6E0C - chains E and I of the 12 polymer chains in the assembly; structure by electron microscopy, 2.63 A resolution.

# Chain E
Name: Histone H3-like centromeric protein A
Source organism: Homo sapiens
UniProt: P49450 (CENPA_HUMAN); residues 1-140 here = UniProt positions 1-140
Sequence (158 residues; each row starts with the number of its first residue; numbers below 1 keep their minus sign (Met-17 is residue -17)):
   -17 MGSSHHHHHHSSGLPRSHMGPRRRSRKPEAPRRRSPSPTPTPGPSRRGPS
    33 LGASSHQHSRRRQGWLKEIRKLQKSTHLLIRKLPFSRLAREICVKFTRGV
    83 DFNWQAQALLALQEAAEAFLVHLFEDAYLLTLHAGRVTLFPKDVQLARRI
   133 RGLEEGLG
Unresolved in the structure: -17 to 41
Sequence notes: initiating methionine (-17); expression tag (-16 to 0)
Swiss-Prot annotation at these positions:
  - region: Gln39 to Leu54 (Important for flexibility of DNA ends that protrude from nucleosomes)
  - modified residue: Gly2 (N,N,N-trimethylglycine), Ser7 (Phosphoserine), Ser17 (Phosphoserine), Ser19 (Phosphoserine), Ser27 (Phosphoserine), Ser68 (Phosphoserine)
  - mutagenesis: Ser7 (S7A: Induces a delay at the terminal stage of cytokinesis and chromosome misalignment during mitosis due to a defect in kinetochore attachment to microtubules), Ser17 (S17A: Impaired mitotic chromosome congression and chromosome segregation; when associated with A-19), Ser19 (S19A: Impaired mitotic chromosome congression and chromosome segregation; when associated with A-17), Ser68 (S68A: No effect on interaction with HJURP. Impairs localization at centromeres; S68E/Q: Impairs interaction with HJURP, association with chromatin and localization at centromeres), Arg80 to Gly81 (Impairs retention at centromeres, but not targeting to centromeres), His104 (H104G: Reduces location at centromeres. Abolishes location at centromeres; when associated with C-112), Leu112 (L112C: No effect on location at centromeres. Abolishes location at centromeres; when associated with G-104)

# Chain I
Molecule: 147-nt DNA strand
Sequence (147 nucleotides; row label = number of the first residue in the row):
     1 ATCGGATGTATATATCTGACACGTGCCTGGAGACTAGGGAGTAATCCCCT
    51 TGGCGGTTAAAACGCGGGGGACAGCGCGTACGTGCGTTTAAGCGGTGCTA
   101 GAGCTGTCTACGACCAATTGAGCGGCCTCGGCACCGGGATTCTCGAT
Unresolved in the structure: 147

# How chain E and chain I interact
Residue-residue contacts (17; chain E residue first):
  Arg43(E) with DG66(I), base contact; DG67(I), base contact
  Arg44(E) with DC144(I), sugar contact
  Arg63(E) with DA61(I), salt bridge to the phosphate
  Arg72(E) with DT51(I), salt bridge to the phosphate
  Asn85(E) with DT50(I), phosphate contact; DT51(I), phosphate contact
  Trp86(E) with DT50(I), sugar contact; DT51(I), hydrogen bond to the phosphate
  Gln87(E) with DT50(I), phosphate contact
  Ala88(E) with DT50(I), phosphate contact
  Arg118(E) with DA71(I), phosphate contact; DC72(I), phosphate contact
  Val119(E) with DG70(I), sugar contact; DA71(I), hydrogen bond to the phosphate
  Thr120(E) with DA71(I), hydrogen bond to the phosphate
  Phe122(E) with DC72(I), phosphate contact
Other interface residues (no listed pair), chain E (14 interface residues in all): Phe84, Gly117
Other interface residues (no listed pair), chain I (10 interface residues in all): DA60

# Overview
The interface between chain E and chain I involves 14 residues on one side and 10 on the other, with 3
hydrogen bonds and 2 salt bridges. Among the polar pairs are Trp86(E)-DT51(I), Val119(E)-DA71(I) and
Thr120(E)-DA71(I). From UniProt: 8 mutagenesis sites on chain E.
Here chain E is Histone H3-like centromeric protein A (Homo sapiens) and chain I is a 147-nt DNA strand. Entry
6E0C (Cryo-EM structure of the CENP-A nucleosome (W601) in complex with a single chain antibody fragment) was
determined by electron microscopy together with 6DZT, 6E0P and 6O1D from the same study.
